7KQ3 - chain A; structure by X-ray diffraction, 2.69 A resolution.

== Chain A ==
Molecule: Isethionate sulfite-lyase
Source organism: Bilophila wadsworthia (strain 3_1_6)
Notes: EC 4.4.1.-
UniProt: E5Y378 (ISLA_BILW3); residues 1-830 here = UniProt positions 1-830
Chain sequence (830 residues; numbered 1 to 830; the number before each row is that of its first residue):
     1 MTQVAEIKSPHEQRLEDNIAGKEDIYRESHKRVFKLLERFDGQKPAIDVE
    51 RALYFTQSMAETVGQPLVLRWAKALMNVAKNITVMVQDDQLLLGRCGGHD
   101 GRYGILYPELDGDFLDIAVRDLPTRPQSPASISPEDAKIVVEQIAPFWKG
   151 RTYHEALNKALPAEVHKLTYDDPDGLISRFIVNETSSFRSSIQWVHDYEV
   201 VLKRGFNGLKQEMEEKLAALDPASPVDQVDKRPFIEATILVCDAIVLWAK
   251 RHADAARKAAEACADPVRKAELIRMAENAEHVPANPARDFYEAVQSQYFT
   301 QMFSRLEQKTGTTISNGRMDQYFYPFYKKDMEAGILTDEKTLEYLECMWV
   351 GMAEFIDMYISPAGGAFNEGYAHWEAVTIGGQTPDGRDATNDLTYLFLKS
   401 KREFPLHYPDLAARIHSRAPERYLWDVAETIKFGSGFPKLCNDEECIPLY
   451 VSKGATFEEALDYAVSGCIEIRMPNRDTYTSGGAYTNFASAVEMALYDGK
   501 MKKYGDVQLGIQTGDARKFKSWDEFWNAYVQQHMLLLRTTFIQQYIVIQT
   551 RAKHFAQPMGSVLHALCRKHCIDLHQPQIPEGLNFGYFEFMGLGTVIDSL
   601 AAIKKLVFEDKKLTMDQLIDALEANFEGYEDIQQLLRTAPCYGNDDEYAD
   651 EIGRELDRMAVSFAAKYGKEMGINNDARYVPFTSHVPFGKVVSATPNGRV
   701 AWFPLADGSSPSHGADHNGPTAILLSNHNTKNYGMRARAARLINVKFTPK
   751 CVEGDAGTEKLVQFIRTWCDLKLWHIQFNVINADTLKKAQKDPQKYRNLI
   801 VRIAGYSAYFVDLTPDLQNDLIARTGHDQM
Unresolved in the structure: 1-5
Ligand contacts: 2-hydroxyethylsulfonic acid (8X3): Arg189, Ile192, Gln193, Thr312, Ser466, Gly467, Cys468, Ile469, Glu470, Tyr485, Tyr587, Arg678, Phe682
UniProt features mapped onto this chain:
  - active site: Cys468 (Cysteine radical intermediate), Glu470 (Proton acceptor)
  - binding site (2-hydroxyethane-1-sulfonate): Arg189, Gln193, Cys468 to Glu470, Arg678
  - modified residue: Gly805 (Glycine radical)
Reported in the primary citation:
  - catalytic residues: Cys468, Gly805
  - binding site for 2-hydroxyethylsulfonic acid: Arg189, Ile192, Gln193, Cys468, Glu470, Arg678, Phe682
  - catalytic residues: Glu470 (proposed by the authors, not directly observed)
  - mutagenesis - R189E, R189E/R678E, Q193A, C468S, E470Q, R678E, V680A: abolished catalytic activity on 2-hydroxyethylsulfonic acid
  - mutagenesis - I192A, W374F, W374Y, F682A, F682Y: decreased catalytic activity on 2-hydroxyethylsulfonic acid

== Summary ==
Bound to chain A: 2-hydroxyethylsulfonic acid. From UniProt: active-site residues Cys468 and Glu470 and 6
residues binding 2-hydroxyethane-1-sulfonate. The paper reports catalytic residues Cys468, Gly805 and Glu470;
R189E, R189E/R678E and Q193A, among others, abolish catalytic activity on 2-hydroxyethylsulfonic acid; 12
substitutions were tested in all.
Chain A is Isethionate sulfite-lyase (Bilophila wadsworthia (strain 3_1_6)); the structure, Structure of
isethionate sulfite-lyase from Bilophila wadsworthia with substrate isethionate bound, was determined by X-ray
diffraction together with 7KQ4 from the same study.
